2Y3B - chain A; structure by X-ray diffraction, 1.55 A resolution.

# Chain A
Name: Nickel and cobalt resistance protein cnrr
Source organism: Cupriavidus metallidurans
Notes: fragment: metal-sensor domain, residues 31-148
UniProtKB: P37975 (CNRR_RALME); residues 31-148 here = UniProt positions 31-148
Chain sequence (118 residues; each row starts with the number of its first residue):
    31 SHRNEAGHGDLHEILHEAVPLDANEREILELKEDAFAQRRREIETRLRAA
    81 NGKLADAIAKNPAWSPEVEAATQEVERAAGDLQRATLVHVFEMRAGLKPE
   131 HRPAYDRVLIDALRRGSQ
Unresolved in the structure: 31-37
Bound ions: Co2+: His-42, His-46, Glu-63, His-119, Met-123

# Overview
His-42, His-46, Glu-63, His-119 and Met-123 form the Co2+ site.
Chain A is Nickel and cobalt resistance protein cnrr (Cupriavidus metallidurans); the structure, Co-bound form
of Cupriavidus metallidurans CH34 CnrXs, was determined by X-ray diffraction, deposited together with 2Y39,
2Y3D, 2Y3G and 2Y3H.
